Entry 7WQ4 (electron microscopy, 2.60 A resolution); this record covers chains R and L of the 6 polymer chains in the assembly.

# Chain R
Protein: Galanin receptor type 2
From: Homo sapiens
UniProtKB: O43603 (GALR2_HUMAN); residues 1-387 here = UniProt positions 1-387
Chain sequence (387 residues; each row starts with the number of its first residue):
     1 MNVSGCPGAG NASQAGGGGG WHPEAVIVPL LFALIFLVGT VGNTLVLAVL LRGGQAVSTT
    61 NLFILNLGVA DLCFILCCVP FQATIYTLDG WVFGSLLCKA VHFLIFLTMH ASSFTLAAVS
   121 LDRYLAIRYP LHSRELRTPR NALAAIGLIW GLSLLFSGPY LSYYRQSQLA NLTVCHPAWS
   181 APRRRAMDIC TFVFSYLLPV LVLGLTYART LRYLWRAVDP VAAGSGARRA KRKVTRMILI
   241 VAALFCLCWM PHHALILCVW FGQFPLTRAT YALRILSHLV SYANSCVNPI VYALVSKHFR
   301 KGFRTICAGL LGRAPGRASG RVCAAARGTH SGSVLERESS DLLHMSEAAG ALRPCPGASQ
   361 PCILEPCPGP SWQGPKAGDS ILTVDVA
Disordered / not traced: 1-21, 219-222, 308-387
UniProt features mapped onto this chain:
  - glycosylation (N-linked (GlcNAc...) asparagine): Asn2, Asn11
Disulfides: Cys98-Cys175
Reported in the primary citation:
  - mutagenesis - L169A, L172A: unchanged binding to Galanin (chain L)
  - mutagenesis - H102A: abolished binding to Galanin (chain L)
  - mutagenesis - H102A: abolished signaling with Galanin (chain L)
  - mutagenesis - Q82A, I85A, Y86A, H102A, Y164A, L172A: decreased signaling in response to spexin
  - mutagenesis - H252A: decreased binding to Galanin (chain L)
  - mutagenesis - R274A, H278A: decreased signaling with Galanin (chain L)

# Chain L
Protein: Galanin
UniProtKB: P22466 (GALA_HUMAN); residues 1-30 here correspond to UniProt positions 33-62 (UniProt number = residue number + 32)
Chain sequence (30 residues; numbered 1 to 30; the number before each row is that of its first residue):
     1 GWTLNSAGYL LGPHAVGNHR SFSDKNGLTS
Disordered / not traced: 14-30

# How chain R and chain L interact
Pairs across the interface (29; chain R residue first):
  Gln82(R) with Tyr9(L), hydrogen bond
  Ile85(R) with Asn5(L), hydrogen bond (backbone-side chain)
  Tyr86(R) with Ser6(L)
  Leu88(R) with Asn5(L), hydrogen bond (backbone-side chain)
  Asp89(R) with Asn5(L)
  Gly90(R) with Asn5(L)
  His102(R) with Tyr9(L)
  Tyr164(R) with Tyr9(L), hydrophobic
  Leu169(R) with Leu4(L)
  Ala170(R) with Leu4(L), hydrophobic
  Val174(R) with Asn5(L)
  Cys175(R) with Tyr9(L)
  His176(R) with Leu4(L); Asn5(L); Gly8(L), hydrogen bond (side chain-backbone); Tyr9(L), hydrogen bond (side chain-backbone)
  Pro177(R) with Tyr9(L); Pro13(L)
  Arg184(R) with Leu11(L), hydrogen bond (side chain-backbone); Gly12(L); Pro13(L)
  Val259(R) with Leu11(L), hydrophobic
  Phe264(R) with Leu10(L), hydrophobic
  Leu266(R) with Trp2(L); Leu11(L), hydrophobic
  Thr267(R) with Trp2(L), hydrogen bond (backbone-side chain)
  Thr270(R) with Trp2(L)
  Tyr271(R) with Trp2(L)
  Arg274(R) with Leu10(L)
Other interface residues (no listed pair), chain R (26 interface residues in all): Leu172, Ala178, Leu255, Arg268
Other interface residues (no listed pair), chain L (11 interface residues in all): Gly1
From the paper, about this interface:
  - residue pairs: Gln82(R)-Tyr9(L), Ile85(R)-Tyr9(L) (hydrophobic contact), His102(R)-Tyr9(L), Tyr164(R)-Tyr9(L) (hydrophobic contact), Leu169(R)-Leu4(L) (hydrophobic contact), Ala170(R)-Leu4(L) (hydrophobic contact), Leu172(R)-Leu4(L) (hydrophobic contact), Arg184(R)-Leu11(L), Thr267(R)-Trp2(L) (backbone contact)
  - interface residues, chain R: Leu255(R), Val259(R), Phe264(R), Leu266(R), Tyr271(R)
  - hot spots on chain R (mutagenesis) - Y271A: decreased binding to Galanin (chain L)
  - interface residues, chain L: Trp2(L), Leu4(L), Tyr9(L), Leu10(L), Leu11(L)
  - hot spots on chain L (mutagenesis) - Y9A: abolished binding to Galanin receptor type 2 (chain R)

# In short
The interface between chain R and chain L involves 26 residues on one side and 11 on the other, with 7
hydrogen bonds. Polar contacts include Gln82(R)-Tyr9(L), Ile85(R)-Asn5(L) and Leu88(R)-Asn5(L). The authors
report contacts between Gln82(R) and Tyr9(L), His102(R) and Tyr9(L) and Arg184(R) and Leu11(L); hydrophobic
contacts between Ile85(R) and Tyr9(L), Tyr164(R) and Tyr9(L) and Leu169(R) and Leu4(L) among others; a
backbone contact between Thr267(R) and Trp2(L). From the paper: Q82A, I85A and Y86A of chain R, among others,
reduce signaling in response to spexin; interface residues Leu255(R), Val259(R) and Trp2(L) among others; 12
substitutions were tested in all.
Chain R is Galanin receptor type 2 (Homo sapiens) and chain L is Galanin; the structure, Galanin-bound galanin
receptor 2 in complex with Gq, was determined by electron microscopy together with 7WQ3 from the same study.
